PDB entry 6DNK | X-ray diffraction, 1.95 A resolution | chain A

== Chain A ==
Protein: Stimulator of interferon genes protein
From: Homo sapiens
Reference sequence: Q86WV6 (STING_HUMAN); residue numbers follow UniProt; this construct covers 154-337
Sequence (184 residues; numbered 154 to 337; the number before each row is that of its first residue):
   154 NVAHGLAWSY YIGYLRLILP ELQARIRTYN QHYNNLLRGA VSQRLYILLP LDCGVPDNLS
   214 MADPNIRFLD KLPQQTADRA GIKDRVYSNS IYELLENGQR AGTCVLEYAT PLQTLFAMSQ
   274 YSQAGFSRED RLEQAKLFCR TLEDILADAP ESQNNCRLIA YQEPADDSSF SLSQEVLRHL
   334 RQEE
Not modelled in the structure: 187-192, 319-321, 336-337
Construct notes: conflict A230 (Gly in Q86WV6), R232 (His in Q86WV6)
Residues lining bound ligands: cGAMP (1SY): S162, Y163, G166, Y167, R232, I235, R238, V239, Y240, S241, E260, T263, P264, T267
Swiss-Prot annotation at these positions:
  - binding site (2',3'-cGAMP): S162, Y167, R238, T263
  - binding site (3',3'-c-di-GMP): S162, Y167, R238 to S241, T263
  - binding site (2',3'-cUAMP): Y167, R238, T263
  - modified residue: T229 (Phosphothreonine), S241 (Phosphoserine)
  - cross-link: K236 (Glycyl lysine isopeptide (Lys-Gly) (interchain with G-Cter in ubiquitin))
What the authors report for this chain:
  - contacts within the chain: R284-D301 (salt bridge)
  - mutagenesis - D301A: unchanged signaling
  - disease-associated variants - N154S, V155M, C206Y, R281Q: increased signaling (citing earlier work)
  - disease-associated variants - R284S: abolished binding to CTT

== Overview ==
Bound to chain A: cGAMP. Curated annotation (UniProt) lists 4 residues binding 2',3'-cGAMP, 7 residues binding
3',3'-c-di-GMP and 3 residues binding 2',3'-cUAMP. From the paper: N154S, V155M and C206Y, among others,
increase signaling; contacts within the chain involving R284 and D301; 6 substitutions were tested in all.
Chain A is Stimulator of interferon genes protein (Homo sapiens); the structure, Human Stimulator of
Interferon Genes, was determined by X-ray diffraction (same publication as 6CFF and 6CY7).
